Entry 3UU7 (X-ray diffraction, 2.20 A resolution); this record covers chains A and F of the 4 polymer chains in the assembly.

[Chain A]
Molecule: Estrogen receptor
Source organism: Homo sapiens
Notes: fragment: Ligand binding domain (residues 302-552)
UniProt: P03372 (ESR1_HUMAN); residues 302-552 here = UniProt positions 302-552
Chain sequence (251 residues; numbered 302 to 552; the number before each row is that of its first residue):
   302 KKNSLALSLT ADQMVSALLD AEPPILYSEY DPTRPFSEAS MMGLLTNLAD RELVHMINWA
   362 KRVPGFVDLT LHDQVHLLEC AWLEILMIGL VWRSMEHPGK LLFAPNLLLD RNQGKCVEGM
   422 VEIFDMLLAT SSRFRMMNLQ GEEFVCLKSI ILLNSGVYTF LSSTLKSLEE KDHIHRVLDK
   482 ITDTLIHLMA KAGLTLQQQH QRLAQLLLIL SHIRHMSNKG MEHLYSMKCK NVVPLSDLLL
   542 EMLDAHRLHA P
Unresolved in the structure: 302-305, 462-466, 550-552
Sequence notes: engineered mutation Ser537 (Tyr in P03372)
Modified residues: Cys381 (s-hydroxycysteine; CSO); Cys417 (s-hydroxycysteine; CSO)
Residues lining bound ligands: 4,4'-propane-2,2-diyldiphenol (2OH): Leu346, Thr347, Ala350, Glu353, Leu384, Leu387, Leu391, Arg394, Phe404, Met421, Ile424, Phe425, His524, Leu525
What the authors report for this chain:
  - binding site for 4,4'-propane-2,2-diyldiphenol: Glu353, Arg394, His524
  - conformationally variable residues (side-chain flip): His524, Leu525
  - mutagenesis - Y537S: increased stability

[Chain F]
Molecule: Nuclear receptor coactivator 1
Notes: EC 2.3.1.48; fragment: Coactivator peptide SRC-1
UniProt: Q15788 (NCOA1_HUMAN); numbering as in UniProt (aligned over 686-698)
Chain sequence (13 residues; numbered 686 to 698; the number before each row is that of its first residue):
   686 RHKILHRLLQ EGS
Unresolved in the structure: 686-687, 697-698
Swiss-Prot annotation at these positions:
  - motif: Leu690 to Leu694 (LXXLL motif 4)
  - modified residue: Ser698 (Phosphoserine)
  - mutagenesis: Leu693 to Leu694 (Slightly affects interactions with steroid receptors. Abolishes interactions with steroid receptors; when associated with A-636; A-637; A-752 and A-753)

[Chain A / chain F interface]
Residue-residue contacts (19; chain A residue first):
  Ile358(A) - Leu690(F)  hydrophobic
  Ile358(A) - Leu693(F)  hydrophobic
  Lys362(A) - Leu693(F)  hydrogen bond (side chain-backbone)
  Lys362(A) - Leu694(F)  hydrogen bond (side chain-backbone)
  Lys362(A) - Glu696(F)
  Leu372(A) - His691(F)
  Leu372(A) - Leu694(F)  hydrophobic
  Leu372(A) - Gln695(F)
  Gln375(A) - Leu694(F)
  Val376(A) - Leu690(F)
  Val376(A) - Leu694(F)  hydrophobic
  Leu379(A) - Leu690(F)  hydrophobic
  Leu379(A) - Leu694(F)  hydrophobic
  Glu380(A) - Leu690(F)
  Asp538(A) - Ile689(F)
  Leu539(A) - Ile689(F)
  Leu539(A) - Leu690(F)
  Glu542(A) - Lys688(F)
  Glu542(A) - Ile689(F)  hydrogen bond (side chain-backbone)
Other interface residues (no listed pair), chain A (12 interface residues in all): Phe367, Met543

[Overview]
The interface between chain A and chain F involves 12 residues on one side and 8 on the other; the contacts
include 3 hydrogen bonds. Among the polar pairs are Lys362(A)-Leu693(F), Lys362(A)-Leu694(F) and
Glu542(A)-Ile689(F). Chain A binds 4,4'-propane-2,2-diyldiphenol. The paper reports a binding site for
4,4'-propane-2,2-diyldiphenol at Glu353(A), Arg394(A) and His524(A); Y537S of chain A increases stability.
Here chain A is Estrogen receptor (Homo sapiens) and chain F is Nuclear receptor coactivator 1. Entry 3UU7
(Crystal structure of hERa-LBD (Y537S) in complex with bisphenol-A) was determined by X-ray diffraction,
deposited together with 3UUA, 3UUC and 3UUD.
